Entry 7CE6 (X-ray diffraction, 2.69 A resolution); this record covers chains C and E of the 6 polymer chains in the assembly.

# Chain C
Protein: Tubulin alpha-1B chain
From: Sus scrofa
UniProt: Q2XVP4 (TBA1B_PIG); residues 1-450 here = UniProt positions 1-450
Chain sequence (450 residues; numbered 1 to 450; the number before each row is that of its first residue):
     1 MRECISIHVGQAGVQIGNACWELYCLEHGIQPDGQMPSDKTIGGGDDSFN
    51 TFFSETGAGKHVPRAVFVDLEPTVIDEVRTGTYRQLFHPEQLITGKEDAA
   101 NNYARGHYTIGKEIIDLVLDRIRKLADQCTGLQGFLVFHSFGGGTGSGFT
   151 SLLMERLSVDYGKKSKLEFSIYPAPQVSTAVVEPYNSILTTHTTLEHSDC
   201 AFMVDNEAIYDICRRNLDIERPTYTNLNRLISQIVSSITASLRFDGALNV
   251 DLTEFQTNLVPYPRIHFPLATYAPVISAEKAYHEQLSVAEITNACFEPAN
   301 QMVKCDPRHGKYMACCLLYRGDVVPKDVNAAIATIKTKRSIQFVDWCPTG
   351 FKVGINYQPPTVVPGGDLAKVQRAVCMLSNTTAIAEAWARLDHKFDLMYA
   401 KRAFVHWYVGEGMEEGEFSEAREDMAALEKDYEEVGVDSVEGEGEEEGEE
Unresolved in the structure: 441-450
Ion coordination: Ca2+: Asp-39, Thr-41, Gly-44, Glu-55
Ligand contacts: GTP (guanosine-5'-triphosphate): Gly-10, Gln-11, Ala-12, Gln-15, Ile-16, Asp-69, Asp-98, Ala-99, Ala-100, Asn-101, Ser-140, Gly-142, Gly-143, Gly-144, Thr-145, Gly-146, Ile-171, Pro-173, Val-177, Ser-178, Thr-179, Glu-183, Asn-206, Tyr-224, Leu-227, Asn-228, Ile-231
Curated features (UniProtKB/Swiss-Prot):
  - motif: Met-1 to Cys-4 (MREC motif)
  - active site: Glu-254
  - binding site (GTP): Gly-10, Gln-11, Ala-12, Gln-15, Glu-71, Ala-99, Ser-140, Gly-143, Gly-144, Thr-145, Gly-146, Thr-179, Glu-183, Asn-206, Tyr-224, Asn-228, Leu-252
  - binding site (Mg(2+)): Glu-71
  - modified residue: Lys-40 (N6,N6,N6-trimethyllysine), Ser-48 (Phosphoserine), Ser-232 (Phosphoserine), Tyr-282 (3'-nitrotyrosine), Arg-339 (Omega-N-methylarginine), Ser-439 (Phosphoserine), Glu-443 (5-glutamyl polyglutamate), Glu-445 (5-glutamyl polyglutamate)
  - cross-link (Glycyl lysine isopeptide (Lys-Gly)): Lys-326 (interchain with G-Cter in ubiquitin), Lys-370 (interchain with G-Cter in ubiquitin)

# Chain E
Protein: Stathmin-4
From: Rattus norvegicus
UniProt: P63043 (STMN4_RAT); residues 5-145 here correspond to UniProt positions 49-189 (UniProt number = residue number + 44)
Chain sequence (143 residues; numbered 3 to 145; the number before each row is that of its first residue):
     3 MADMEVIELNKCTSGQSFEVILKPPSFDGVPEFNASLPRRRDPSLEEIQK
    53 KLEAAEERRKYQEAELLKHLAEKREHEREVIQKAIEENNNFIKMAKEKLA
   103 QKMESNKENREAHLAAMLERLQEKDKHAEEVRKNKELKEEASR
Unresolved in the structure: 3-5, 29-43, 142-145
Differences from the reference sequence: expression tag (3-4)
Curated features (UniProtKB/Swiss-Prot):
  - modified residue: Ser-46 (Phosphoserine)

# How chain C and chain E interact
Contacting residue pairs - 29 pairs, chain C then chain E:
  His-107(C) / Met-105(E)
  Tyr-108(C) / Lys-104(E)
  Tyr-108(C) / Met-105(E)  hydrophobic
  Tyr-108(C) / Asn-108(E)
  Thr-109(C) / Arg-112(E)
  Lys-112(C) / Met-105(E)
  Leu-152(C) / Leu-101(E)  hydrophobic
  Glu-155(C) / Leu-101(E)
  Glu-155(C) / Lys-104(E)  salt bridge
  Arg-156(C) / Leu-101(E)
  Ser-158(C) / Phe-93(E)
  Ser-158(C) / Ile-94(E)
  Val-159(C) / Ile-94(E)
  Val-159(C) / Lys-98(E)
  Gly-162(C) / Ile-94(E)
  Lys-163(C) / Asn-90(E)
  Lys-163(C) / Phe-93(E)
  Glu-196(C) / Phe-93(E)
  His-197(C) / Phe-93(E)
  Val-409(C) / His-115(E)  hydrogen bond (backbone-side chain)
  Gly-410(C) / Arg-112(E)
  Glu-411(C) / Asn-108(E)  hydrogen bond (backbone-side chain)
  Glu-411(C) / Arg-112(E)  salt bridge
  Gly-412(C) / Asn-108(E)  hydrogen bond (backbone-side chain)
  Gly-412(C) / Asn-111(E)  hydrogen bond (backbone-side chain)
  Gly-412(C) / Arg-112(E)
  Met-413(C) / Asn-108(E)
  Glu-414(C) / Ser-107(E)  hydrogen bond
  Glu-414(C) / Asn-111(E)  hydrogen bond
Interface residues without a listed pair, chain C (20 interface residues in all): Thr-193
Interface residues without a listed pair, chain E (13 interface residues in all): Ala-97

# Summary
The interface between chain C and chain E involves 20 residues on one side and 13 on the other, with 6
hydrogen bonds and 2 salt bridges. Polar pairs include Glu-155(C)/Lys-104(E), Glu-411(C)/Arg-112(E) and
Val-409(C)/His-115(E). Chain C binds GTP.
Chain C is Tubulin alpha-1B chain (Sus scrofa) and chain E is Stathmin-4 (Rattus norvegicus); the structure,
Crystal structure of T2R-TTL-Compound9 complex, was determined by X-ray diffraction together with 7CDA, 7CE8
and 7CEK from the same study.
